Entry 8WLW (X-ray diffraction, 1.54 A resolution); this record covers chains A and B.

Chain A (and B):
Molecule: CMP/dCMP deaminase, zinc-binding protein
Source organism: Mycolicibacterium smegmatis MC2 155
Notes: chain B of this document is another copy of the same molecule, construct and numbering; everything in this record applies to it too
UniProt: I7G9Z0 (I7G9Z0_MYCS2); aligned to UniProt positions 2-158 over residues 2-158 (the alignment contains insertions or deletions, so no single offset holds)
Chain sequence (157 residues; numbered 2 to 158; the number before each row is that of its first residue):
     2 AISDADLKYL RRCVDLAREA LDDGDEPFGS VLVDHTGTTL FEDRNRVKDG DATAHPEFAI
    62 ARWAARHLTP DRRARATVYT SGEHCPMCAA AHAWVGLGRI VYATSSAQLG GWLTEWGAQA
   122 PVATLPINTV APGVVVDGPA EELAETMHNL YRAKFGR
Metal / ion sites: Zn2+: His56, Cys86, Cys89
Ligand contacts: 1H-1,3,5-triazine-2,4-dione (WHC): Phe29, Asn46, His56, Pro57, Glu58, Glu84, Cys86

Chain A / chain B interface:
Contacting residue pairs (53):
  Gly51(A) - Ala66(B)
  Asp52(A) - Arg63(B)  salt bridge
  Asp52(A) - Ala66(B)
  Ala53(A) - Trp95(B)
  Thr54(A) - Arg63(B)  hydrogen bond
  Thr54(A) - Val96(B)
  His56(A) - Trp95(B)
  Phe59(A) - Phe59(B)  hydrophobic
  Phe59(A) - Arg63(B)
  Phe59(A) - Met88(B)  hydrophobic
  Arg63(A) - Asp52(B)  salt bridge
  Arg63(A) - Thr54(B)  hydrogen bond
  Arg63(A) - Phe59(B)
  Ala66(A) - Gly51(B)
  Cys86(A) - Trp95(B)  hydrogen bond
  Pro87(A) - Val131(B)  hydrophobic
  Met88(A) - Phe59(B)  hydrophobic
  Met88(A) - Met88(B)
  Met88(A) - Ala91(B)
  Met88(A) - Ala92(B)  hydrophobic
  Met88(A) - Trp95(B)
  Ala91(A) - Met88(B)
  Ala91(A) - Val123(B)
  Ala92(A) - Thr54(B)
  Ala92(A) - Met88(B)  hydrophobic
  Ala94(A) - Pro122(B)
  Ala94(A) - Val123(B)  hydrophobic
  Trp95(A) - Ala53(B)
  Trp95(A) - His56(B)
  Trp95(A) - Cys86(B)
  Trp95(A) - Met88(B)
  Trp95(A) - Ala121(B)  hydrophobic
  Trp95(A) - Val123(B)
  Val96(A) - Thr54(B)
  Ala121(A) - Trp95(B)  hydrophobic
  Pro122(A) - Ala94(B)
  Pro122(A) - Trp95(B)
  Pro122(A) - Ala132(B)
  Pro122(A) - Pro133(B)
  Val123(A) - Ala91(B)
  Val123(A) - Ala94(B)  hydrophobic
  Val123(A) - Trp95(B)
  Val123(A) - Val131(B)
  Ala124(A) - Thr130(B)
  Ala124(A) - Val131(B)  hydrogen bond (backbone-backbone)
  Leu126(A) - Leu126(B)  hydrophobic
  Leu126(A) - Thr130(B)
  Thr130(A) - Ala124(B)
  Thr130(A) - Leu126(B)
  Val131(A) - Val123(B)
  Val131(A) - Ala124(B)  hydrogen bond (backbone-backbone)
  Ala132(A) - Pro122(B)
  Pro133(A) - Pro122(B)
Also at the interface, not in a pair above, chain A (26 interface residues in all): Ala55
Also at the interface, not in a pair above, chain B (27 interface residues in all): Ala55, Arg74, Pro87

Overview:
26 residues of chain A face 27 of chain B across their interface; the contacts include 5 hydrogen bonds and 2
salt bridges. Among the polar pairs are Asp52(A)-Arg63(B), Thr54(A)-Arg63(B) and Cys86(A)-Trp95(B). Chain A
binds 1H-1,3,5-triazine-2,4-dione.
Chain A and chain B are both CMP/dCMP deaminase, zinc-binding protein (Mycolicibacterium smegmatis MC2 155);
the structure, Crystal structure of DelP123_Msd in complex with 5-azauracil, was determined by X-ray
diffraction, deposited together with 8WLV and 8WLX.
